PDB entry 4F4O | X-ray diffraction, 2.90 A resolution | chains D and E of the 6 polymer chains in the assembly

[Chain D]
Protein: Hemoglobin subunit alpha
From: Sus scrofa
UniProtKB: P01965 (HBA_PIG); residue numbers follow UniProt; this construct covers 1-141
Sequence (141 residues; each row starts with the number of its first residue):
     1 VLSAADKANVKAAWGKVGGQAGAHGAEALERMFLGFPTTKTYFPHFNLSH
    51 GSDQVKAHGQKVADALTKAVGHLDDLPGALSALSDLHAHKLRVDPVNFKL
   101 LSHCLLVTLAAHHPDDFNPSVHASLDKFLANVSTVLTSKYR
Curated features (UniProtKB/Swiss-Prot):
  - binding site (O2): His58
  - binding site (heme b): His87
  - modified residue: Ser3 (Phosphoserine), Lys7 (N6-succinyllysine), Lys11 (N6-succinyllysine), Lys16 (N6-acetyllysine), Lys40 (N6-succinyllysine), Ser49 (Phosphoserine), Ser102 (Phosphoserine), Thr108 (Phosphothreonine), Ser124 (Phosphoserine), Thr134 (Phosphothreonine), Thr137 (Phosphothreonine), Ser138 (Phosphoserine)
Bound ions: heme Fe: His87 (together with oxygen molecule)
Ligand contacts: heme / oxygen molecule: Leu29, Met32, Thr39, Tyr42, Phe43, His45, Phe46, His58, Lys61, Val62, Ala65, Leu66, Leu83, Leu86, His87, Leu91, Val93, Asn97, Phe98, Leu101, Val132, Leu136

[Chain E]
Protein: Hemoglobin subunit beta
From: Sus scrofa
UniProtKB: P02067 (HBB_PIG); residues 1-146 here correspond to UniProt positions 2-147 (UniProt number = residue number + 1)
Sequence (146 residues; numbered 1 to 146; the number before each row is that of its first residue):
     1 VHLSAEEKEAVLGLWGKVNVDEVGGEALGRLLVVYPWTQRFFESFGDLSN
    51 ADAVMGNPKVKAHGKKVLQSFSDGLKHLDNLKGTFAKLSELHCDQLHVDP
   101 ENFRLLGNVIVVVLARRLGHDFNPNVQAAFQKVVAGVANALAHKYH
Curated features (UniProtKB/Swiss-Prot):
  - binding site (heme b): His63, His92
  - modified residue: Val1 (N-acetylvaline), Ser44 (Phosphoserine), Lys59 (N6-acetyllysine), Lys82 (N6-acetyllysine), Cys93 (S-nitrosocysteine), Lys144 (N6-acetyllysine)
Bound ions: heme Fe: His92 (together with oxygen molecule)
Ligand contacts: heme / oxygen molecule: Leu28, Leu31, Thr38, Phe41, Phe42, Ser44, Phe45, His63, Lys66, Val67, Ser70, Phe71, Phe85, Leu88, Leu91, His92, Leu96, Val98, Asn102, Phe103, Leu106, Val137, Leu141

[How chain D and chain E interact]
Pairs across the interface (38; chain D residue first):
  Arg31(D) - Phe122(E)  hydrogen bond (side chain-backbone)
  Arg31(D) - Asn123(E)
  Arg31(D) - Pro124(E)
  Arg31(D) - Gln127(E)  hydrogen bond
  Leu34(D) - Pro124(E)  hydrophobic
  Leu34(D) - Asn125(E)
  Leu34(D) - Ala128(E)
  Gly35(D) - Ala128(E)
  Phe36(D) - Gln131(E)
  Lys99(D) - Tyr35(E)
  Lys99(D) - Leu105(E)
  His103(D) - Asn108(E)
  His103(D) - Val111(E)
  His103(D) - Val112(E)
  His103(D) - Gln131(E)  hydrogen bond
  Val107(D) - Val111(E)  hydrophobic
  Val107(D) - Ala115(E)
  Val107(D) - Gln127(E)
  Ala110(D) - Val112(E)
  Ala110(D) - Arg116(E)
  Ala111(D) - Ala115(E)
  Ala111(D) - Gly119(E)
  Pro114(D) - Arg116(E)  hydrogen bond (backbone-side chain)
  Phe117(D) - Arg30(E)  hydrogen bond (backbone-side chain)
  Phe117(D) - Val112(E)  hydrophobic
  Phe117(D) - Arg116(E)
  Asn118(D) - Arg30(E)
  Pro119(D) - Arg30(E)
  Pro119(D) - Val33(E)
  Pro119(D) - Met55(E)  hydrophobic
  Ser120(D) - Ala51(E)
  His122(D) - Arg30(E)
  His122(D) - Val34(E)
  His122(D) - Val112(E)
  Ala123(D) - Val33(E)  hydrophobic
  Ala123(D) - Val34(E)  hydrophobic
  Asp126(D) - Val34(E)
  Asp126(D) - Tyr35(E)  hydrogen bond
Other interface residues (no listed pair), chain D (19 interface residues in all): Glu30, Cys104

[Summary]
The interface between chain D and chain E involves 19 residues on one side and 20 on the other, with 6
hydrogen bonds. Polar pairs include Arg31(D)-Phe122(E), Arg31(D)-Gln127(E) and His103(D)-Gln131(E). Ligands of
chain D: heme / oxygen molecule.
Here chain D is Hemoglobin subunit alpha and chain E is Hemoglobin subunit beta, both from Sus scrofa. Entry
4F4O (Structure of the Haptoglobin-Haemoglobin Complex) was determined by X-ray diffraction.
